Entry 8UTQ (electron microscopy, 3.10 A resolution); this record covers chains K and A of the 5 polymer chains in the assembly.

Chain K:
Molecule: Kinesin-like protein KIF1A
Organism: Homo sapiens
Reference sequence: Q12756 (KIF1A_HUMAN); numbering as in UniProt (aligned over 1-393)
Amino-acid sequence (438 residues; each row starts with the number of its first residue):
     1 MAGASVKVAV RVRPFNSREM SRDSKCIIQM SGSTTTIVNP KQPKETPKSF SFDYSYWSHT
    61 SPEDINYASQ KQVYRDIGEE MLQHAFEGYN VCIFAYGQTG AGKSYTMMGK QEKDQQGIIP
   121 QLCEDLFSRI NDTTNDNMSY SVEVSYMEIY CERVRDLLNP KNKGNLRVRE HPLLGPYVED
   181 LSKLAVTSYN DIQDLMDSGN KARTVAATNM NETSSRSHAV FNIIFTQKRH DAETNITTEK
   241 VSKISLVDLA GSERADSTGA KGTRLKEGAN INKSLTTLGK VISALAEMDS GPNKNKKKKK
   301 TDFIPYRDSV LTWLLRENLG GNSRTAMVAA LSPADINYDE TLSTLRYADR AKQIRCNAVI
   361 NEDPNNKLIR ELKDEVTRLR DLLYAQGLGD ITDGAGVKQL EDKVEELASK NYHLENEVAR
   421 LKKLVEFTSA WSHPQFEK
Not modelled in the structure: 1-3, 374-438
Differences from the reference sequence: linker (394-425); expression tag (426-438)
Residues lining bound ligands: AMP-PNP (ANP; phosphoaminophosphonic acid-adenylate ester): Arg-11, Arg-13, Pro-14, Ser-58, Gln-70, Gln-98, Thr-99, Gly-100, Ala-101, Gly-102, Lys-103, Ser-104, Tyr-105, Asn-211, Ser-214, Ser-215, Asp-248

Chain A:
Molecule: Tubulin alpha-1B chain
Organism: Sus scrofa
Reference sequence: Q2XVP4 (TBA1B_PIG); residue numbers follow UniProt; this construct covers 1-451
Amino-acid sequence (451 residues; row label = number of the first residue in the row):
     1 MRECISIHVG QAGVQIGNAC WELYCLEHGI QPDGQMPSDK TIGGGDDSFN TFFSETGAGK
    61 HVPRAVFVDL EPTVIDEVRT GTYRQLFHPE QLITGKEDAA NNYARGHYTI GKEIIDLVLD
   121 RIRKLADQCT GLQGFLVFHS FGGGTGSGFT SLLMERLSVD YGKKSKLEFS IYPAPQVSTA
   181 VVEPYNSILT THTTLEHSDC AFMVDNEAIY DICRRNLDIE RPTYTNLNRL ISQIVSSITA
   241 SLRFDGALNV DLTEFQTNLV PYPRIHFPLA TYAPVISAEK AYHEQLSVAE ITNACFEPAN
   301 QMVKCDPRHG KYMACCLLYR GDVVPKDVNA AIATIKTKRS IQFVDWCPTG FKVGINYQPP
   361 TVVPGGDLAK VQRAVCMLSN TTAIAEAWAR LDHKFDLMYA KRAFVHWYVG EGMEEGEFSE
   421 AREDMAALEK DYEEVGVDSV EGEGEEEGEE Y
Not modelled in the structure: 441-451
UniProt features mapped onto this chain:
  - motif: Met-1 to Cys-4 (MREC motif)
  - active site: Glu-254
  - binding site (GTP): Gly-10, Gln-11, Ala-12, Gln-15, Glu-71, Ala-99, Ser-140, Gly-143, Gly-144, Thr-145, Gly-146, Thr-179, Glu-183, Asn-206, Tyr-224, Asn-228, Leu-252
  - binding site (Mg(2+)): Glu-71
  - site: Tyr-451 (Involved in polymerization)
  - modified residue: Lys-40 (N6,N6,N6-trimethyllysine), Ser-48 (Phosphoserine), Ser-232 (Phosphoserine), Tyr-282 (3'-nitrotyrosine), Arg-339 (Omega-N-methylarginine), Ser-439 (Phosphoserine), Glu-443 (5-glutamyl polyglutamate), Glu-445 (5-glutamyl polyglutamate), Tyr-451 (3'-nitrotyrosine)
  - cross-link (Glycyl lysine isopeptide (Lys-Gly)): Lys-326 (interchain with G-Cter in ubiquitin), Lys-370 (interchain with G-Cter in ubiquitin)
Residues lining bound ligands: GTP (guanosine-5'-triphosphate): Gly-10, Gln-11, Ala-12, Gln-15, Asp-69, Glu-71, Asp-98, Ala-99, Ala-100, Asn-101, Ser-140, Gly-143, Gly-144, Thr-145, Gly-146, Ile-171, Thr-179, Glu-183, Asn-206, Tyr-224, Leu-227, Asn-228, Ile-231

Chain K / chain A interface:
Residue-residue contacts (13; chain K residue first):
  Arg-254(K) / Glu-414(A)
  Ala-255(K) / Gly-412(A)
  Asp-256(K) / Glu-414(A)
  Ala-269(K) / Gly-410(A)
  Asn-272(K) / Val-409(A)
  Lys-273(K) / Val-409(A)
  Thr-276(K) / Val-409(A)
  Thr-276(K) / Glu-415(A)
  Lys-280(K) / Lys-401(A)  hydrogen bond (side chain-backbone)
  Glu-340(K) / Glu-414(A)
  Arg-346(K) / Glu-423(A)  salt bridge
  Tyr-347(K) / Arg-402(A)
  Tyr-347(K) / Glu-415(A)  hydrogen bond
Other interface residues (no listed pair), chain K (15 interface residues in all): Glu-253, Leu-265, Asp-339, Leu-342
Other interface residues (no listed pair), chain A (13 interface residues in all): Thr-109, Val-405, His-406, Ser-419, Glu-420

Summary:
15 residues of chain K and 13 residues of chain A are in contact; the contacts include 2 hydrogen bonds and 1
salt bridge. Polar pairs include Arg-346(K)/Glu-423(A), Lys-280(K)/Lys-401(A) and Tyr-347(K)/Glu-415(A).
Ligands of chain K: AMP-PNP. Bound to chain A: GTP.
Chain K is Kinesin-like protein KIF1A (Homo sapiens) and chain A is Tubulin alpha-1B chain (Sus scrofa); the
structure, KIF1A[1-393] AMP-PNP bound one-head-bound state in complex with a microtubule - class T1L02*, was
determined by electron microscopy, deposited together with 8UTN, 8UTO, 8UTP, 8UTR, 8UTS, 8UTT and 4 further
entries.
